1VGK - chains A and B of the 3 polymer chains in the assembly; structure by X-ray diffraction, 2.06 A resolution.

== Chain A ==
Protein: H-2 class I histocompatibility antigen, K-D alpha chain
Organism: Mus musculus
Reference sequence: P01902 (HA1D_MOUSE); residues 1-274 here correspond to UniProt positions 22-295 (UniProt number = residue number + 21)
Sequence (274 residues; each row starts with the number of its first residue):
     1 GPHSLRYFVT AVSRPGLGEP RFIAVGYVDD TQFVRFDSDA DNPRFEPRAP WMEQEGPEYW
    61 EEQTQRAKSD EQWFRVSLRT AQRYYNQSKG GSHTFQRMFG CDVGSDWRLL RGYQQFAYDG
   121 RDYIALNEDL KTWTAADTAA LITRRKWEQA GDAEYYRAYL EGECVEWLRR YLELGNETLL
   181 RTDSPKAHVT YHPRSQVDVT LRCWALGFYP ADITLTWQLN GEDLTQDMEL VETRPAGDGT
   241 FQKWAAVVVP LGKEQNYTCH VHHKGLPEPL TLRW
UniProt features mapped onto this chain:
  - glycosylation (N-linked (GlcNAc...) asparagine): Asn86, Asn176, Asn256
Disulfides: Cys101-Cys164, Cys203-Cys259

== Chain B ==
Protein: Beta-2-microglobulin
Organism: Homo sapiens
Reference sequence: P61769 (B2MG_HUMAN); residues 1-99 here correspond to UniProt positions 21-119 (UniProt number = residue number + 20)
Sequence (99 residues; row label = number of the first residue in the row):
     1 IQRTPKIQVY SRHPAENGKS NFLNCYVSGF HPSDIEVDLL KNGERIEKVE HSDLSFSKDW
    61 SFYLLYYTEF TPTEKDEYAC RVNHVTLSQP KIVKWDRDM
UniProt features mapped onto this chain:
  - modified residue: Gln2 (Pyrrolidone carboxylic acid)
  - glycosylation: Ile1 (N-linked (Glc) (glycation) isoleucine), Lys19 (N-linked (Glc) (glycation) lysine), Lys41 (N-linked (Glc) (glycation) lysine), Lys48 (N-linked (Glc) (glycation) lysine), Lys58 (N-linked (Glc) (glycation) lysine), Lys91 (N-linked (Glc) (glycation) lysine), Lys94 (N-linked (Glc) (glycation) lysine)
Disulfides: Cys25-Cys80

== Chain A / chain B interface ==
Residue-residue contacts (57):
  Phe8(A) with Ser55(B); Phe56(B)
  Val9(A) with Phe56(B)
  Thr10(A) with Phe56(B); Phe62(B)
  Val12(A) with Ser33(B)
  Ile23(A) with Leu54(B), hydrophobic
  Val25(A) with Asp53(B); Leu54(B); Ser55(B)
  Tyr27(A) with Ser55(B); Tyr63(B), hydrogen bond
  Gln32(A) with Asp53(B), hydrogen bond
  Arg35(A) with Asp53(B), salt bridge
  Arg48(A) with Asp53(B), salt bridge
  Thr94(A) with His31(B); Phe62(B)
  Gln96(A) with His31(B), hydrogen bond; Phe56(B); Trp60(B), hydrogen bond (side chain-backbone); Phe62(B)
  Arg97(A) with Phe56(B)
  Gln115(A) with Trp60(B)
  Phe116(A) with Trp60(B)
  Ala117(A) with Trp60(B), hydrophobic
  Asp119(A) with Ile1(B), hydrogen bond (backbone-backbone); His31(B)
  Gly120(A) with Ile1(B); His31(B), hydrogen bond (backbone-side chain)
  Arg121(A) with Ile1(B)
  Asp122(A) with Trp60(B), hydrogen bond
  His192(A) with Asp98(B)
  Arg202(A) with Asp98(B), hydrogen bond (side chain-backbone); Met99(B)
  Trp204(A) with Asp98(B); Met99(B)
  Val231(A) with Gln8(B)
  Glu232(A) with Lys6(B); Gln8(B), hydrogen bond (backbone-side chain); Tyr26(B); Ser28(B), hydrogen bond
  Arg234(A) with Gln8(B), hydrogen bond; Tyr10(B); Tyr26(B); Met99(B), hydrogen bond (side chain-backbone)
  Pro235(A) with Tyr10(B), hydrogen bond (backbone-side chain); Asn24(B); Tyr26(B)
  Ala236(A) with Arg12(B), hydrogen bond (backbone-side chain); Asn24(B), hydrogen bond (backbone-side chain)
  Gly237(A) with Arg12(B), hydrogen bond (backbone-side chain); Leu65(B)
  Asp238(A) with Arg12(B)
  Gln242(A) with Tyr10(B); Ser11(B); Arg12(B), hydrogen bond (side chain-backbone)
  Trp244(A) with Met99(B)
Also at the interface, not in a pair above, chain A (34 interface residues in all): Met98, Thr233
Also at the interface, not in a pair above, chain B (24 interface residues in all): His13, Pro32, Asp59

== Overview ==
34 residues of chain A and 24 residues of chain B are in contact, with 17 hydrogen bonds and 2 salt bridges.
Polar pairs include Arg35(A)-Asp53(B), Arg48(A)-Asp53(B) and Tyr27(A)-Tyr63(B).
Chain A is H-2 class I histocompatibility antigen, K-D alpha chain (Mus musculus) and chain B is
Beta-2-microglobulin (Homo sapiens); the structure, The crystal structure of class I Major histocompatibility
complex, H-2Kd at 2.0 A resolution, was determined by X-ray diffraction.
